Entry 1PO2 (X-ray diffraction, 2.90 A resolution); this record covers chains 0 and 4 of the 5 polymer chains in the assembly.

== Chain 0 ==
Name: Poliovirus type 1 mahoney
From: Human poliovirus 1
Amino-acid sequence (5 residues; each row starts with the number of its first residue):
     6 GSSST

== Chain 4 ==
Name: Poliovirus type 1 mahoney
From: Human poliovirus 1
Amino-acid sequence (68 residues; row label = number of the first residue in the row):
     2 GAQVSSQKVG AHENSNRAYG GSTINYTTIN YYRDSASNAA SKQDFSQDPS KFTEPIKDVL
    62 IKTAPMLN
Not modelled in the structure: 17-22

== How chain 0 and chain 4 interact ==
Contacting residue pairs (10; chain 0 residue first):
  Gly-6(0) with Gly-2(4), hydrogen bond (backbone-backbone); Ala-3(4), hydrogen bond (backbone-backbone)
  Ser-7(0) with Ala-3(4)
  Ser-8(0) with Ala-3(4), hydrogen bond (backbone-backbone); Gln-4(4), hydrogen bond (backbone-side chain); Val-5(4), hydrogen bond (backbone-backbone)
  Ser-9(0) with Val-5(4)
  Thr-10(0) with Gln-4(4), hydrogen bond; Val-5(4), hydrogen bond (backbone-backbone); Ser-6(4)
Other interface residues (no listed pair), chain 4 (6 interface residues in all): Ser-7

== Summary ==
The interface between chain 0 and chain 4 involves 5 residues on one side and 6 on the other; the contacts
include 7 hydrogen bonds. Polar contacts include Ser-8(0)/Gln-4(4), Thr-10(0)/Gln-4(4) and Gly-6(0)/Gly-2(4).
Here chain 0 is Poliovirus type 1 mahoney and chain 4 is Poliovirus type 1 mahoney, both from Human poliovirus
1. Entry 1PO2 (Poliovirus (type 1, mahoney) in complex with R77975, an inhibitor of viral replication) was
determined by X-ray diffraction, deposited together with 1PO1.
